6PST - chains P and L of the 10 polymer chains in the assembly; structure by electron microscopy, 3.00 A resolution.

# Chain P
Molecule: 85-nt DNA strand
Sequence (85 nucleotides; numbered 1 to 85; the number before each row is that of its first residue):
     1 GCGTTCTATATGGACAATTCAAAGGCCGAGGAATGCGCCCTTTTAGCCTT
    51 CTTTTGTCAATGGATTTGTGCAAATAAGCGCCGCC
Disordered / not traced: 1-19, 71-85

# Chain L
Name: RNA polymerase sigma factor RpoD
Organism: Escherichia coli
UniProt: Q0P6L9 (Q0P6L9_ECOLX); numbering as in UniProt (aligned over 1-613)
Sequence (616 residues; row label = number of the first residue in the row; numbers below 1 keep their minus sign (Ser-2 is residue -2)):
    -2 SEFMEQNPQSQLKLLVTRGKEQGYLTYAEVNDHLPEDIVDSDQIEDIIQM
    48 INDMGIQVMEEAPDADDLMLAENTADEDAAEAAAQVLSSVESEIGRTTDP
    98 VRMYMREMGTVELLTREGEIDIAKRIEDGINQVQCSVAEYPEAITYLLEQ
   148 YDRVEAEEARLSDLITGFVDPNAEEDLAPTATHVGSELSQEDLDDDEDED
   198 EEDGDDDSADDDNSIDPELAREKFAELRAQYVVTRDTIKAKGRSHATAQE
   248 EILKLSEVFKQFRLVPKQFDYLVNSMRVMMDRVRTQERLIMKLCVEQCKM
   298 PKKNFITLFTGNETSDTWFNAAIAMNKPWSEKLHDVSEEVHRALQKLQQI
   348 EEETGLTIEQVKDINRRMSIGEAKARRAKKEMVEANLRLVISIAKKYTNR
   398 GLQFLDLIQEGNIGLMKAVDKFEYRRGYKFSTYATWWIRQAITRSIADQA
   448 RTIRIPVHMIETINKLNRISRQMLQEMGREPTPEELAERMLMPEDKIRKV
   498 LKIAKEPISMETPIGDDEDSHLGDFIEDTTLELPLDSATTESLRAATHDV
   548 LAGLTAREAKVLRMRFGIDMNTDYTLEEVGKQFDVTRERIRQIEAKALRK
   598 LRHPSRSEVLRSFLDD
Disordered / not traced: -2 to 6, 168-211, 237-241
Differences from the reference sequence: expression tag (-2 to 0)
Residues lining bound ligands:
  - chapso (1N7), molecule 1: Ile505, Thr509, Pro510, Ile511, Leu519
  - chapso (1N7), molecule 2: Ile511, Gly512, Asp514, Leu519, Phe522
What the authors report for this chain:
  - binding site for the 85-nt DNA strand: Trp433
  - conformationally variable residues (side-chain flip): Trp433

# Chain P / chain L interface
Residue-residue contacts (28; chain P residue first):
  DA32(P) - Lys392(L)  base contact
  DA33(P) - Lys392(L)  base contact
  DA33(P) - Lys393(L)  base contact
  DA33(P) - Thr395(L)  hydrogen bond to the base
  DA33(P) - Asn396(L)  hydrogen bond to the base
  DT34(P) - Arg468(L)  sugar contact
  DG35(P) - Lys393(L)  hydrogen bond to the base
  DG35(P) - Tyr394(L)  base contact
  DG35(P) - Thr395(L)  base contact
  DG35(P) - Asn396(L)  base contact
  DG35(P) - Arg397(L)  hydrogen bond to the base
  DG35(P) - Arg468(L)  salt bridge to the phosphate
  DC36(P) - Arg397(L)  salt bridge to the phosphate
  DG37(P) - Trp433(L)  base contact
  DG37(P) - Gln437(L)  base contact
  DC38(P) - Arg441(L)  base contact
  DC38(P) - Lys462(L)  salt bridge to the phosphate
  DT55(P) - Thr572(L)  phosphate contact
  DG56(P) - Arg562(L)  salt bridge to the phosphate
  DG56(P) - Thr572(L)  hydrogen bond to the phosphate
  DG56(P) - Leu573(L)  hydrogen bond to the phosphate
  DG56(P) - Arg584(L)  hydrogen bond to the base
  DT57(P) - Arg584(L)  hydrogen bond to the base
  DT57(P) - Glu585(L)  base contact
  DT57(P) - Arg588(L)  sugar contact
  DC58(P) - Glu585(L)  hydrogen bond to the base
  DC58(P) - Arg588(L)  salt bridge to the phosphate
  DA59(P) - Glu585(L)  hydrogen bond to the base
Also at the interface, not in a pair above, chain P (14 interface residues in all): DG31, DA60
Also at the interface, not in a pair above, chain L (22 interface residues in all): Thr440, Glu458, Asn461, Glu575, Gln589

# Overview
14 residues of chain P and 22 residues of chain L are in contact; the contacts include 10 hydrogen bonds and 5
salt bridges. Polar contacts include DA33(P)-Thr395(L), DA33(P)-Asn396(L) and DG35(P)-Lys393(L). Chain L binds
chapso. From the paper: a binding site for the 85-nt DNA strand at Trp433(L); conformational variability at
Trp433(L).
Here chain P is an 85-nt DNA strand and chain L is RNA polymerase sigma factor RpoD (Escherichia coli). Entry
6PST (Escherichia coli RNA polymerase promoter unwinding intermediate (TRPi1.5b) with TraR and mutant rpsT P2
promoter) was determined by electron microscopy, deposited together with 6PSQ, 6PSR, 6PSS, 6PSU, 6PSV and
6PSW.
